PDB entry 4Y1B | X-ray diffraction, 1.50 A resolution | chain A

# Chain A
Name: AntE
From: Streptomyces sp. NRRL 2288
Reference sequence: M1SQA1 (M1SQA1_9ACTO); numbering as in UniProt (aligned over 1-405)
Chain sequence (425 residues; row label = number of the first residue in the row; numbers below 1 keep their minus sign (Met-19 is residue -19)):
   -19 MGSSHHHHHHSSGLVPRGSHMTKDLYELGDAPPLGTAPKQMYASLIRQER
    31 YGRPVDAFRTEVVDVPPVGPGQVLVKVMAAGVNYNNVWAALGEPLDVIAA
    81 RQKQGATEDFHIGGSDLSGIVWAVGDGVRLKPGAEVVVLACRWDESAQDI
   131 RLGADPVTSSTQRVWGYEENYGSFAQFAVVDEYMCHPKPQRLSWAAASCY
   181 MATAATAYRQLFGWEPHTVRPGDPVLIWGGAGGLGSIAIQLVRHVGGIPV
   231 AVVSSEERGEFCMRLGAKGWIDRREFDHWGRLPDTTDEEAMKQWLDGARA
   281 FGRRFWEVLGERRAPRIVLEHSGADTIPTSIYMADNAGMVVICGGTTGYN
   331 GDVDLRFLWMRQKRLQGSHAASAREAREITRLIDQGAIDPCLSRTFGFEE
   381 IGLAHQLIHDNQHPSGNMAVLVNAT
Disordered / not traced: -19 to 1
Differences from the reference sequence: engineered mutation Met-19, Ala350 (Val in M1SQA1); expression tag (-18 to 0)
Residues lining bound ligands: NADP (NAP; NADP nicotinamide-adenine-dinucleotide phosphate): Tyr64, Ala182, Thr183, Thr186, Trp208, Gly209, Gly212, Gly213, Leu214, Gly215, Val232, Val233, Ser234, Arg238, Arg253, His301, Ser302, Asp305, Thr306, Cys323, Gly324, Gly325, Thr326, Thr327, Trp339, Ser348, His349, Ala350, His393, Gly396

# Summary
Bound to chain A: NADP.
Chain A is AntE (Streptomyces sp. NRRL 2288); the structure, Structure of crotonyl-CoA carboxylase/reductase
AntE V350A in complex with NADP, was determined by X-ray diffraction, deposited together with 4Y0K.
